PDB entry 2JFG | X-ray diffraction, 1.52 A resolution | chain A

Chain A:
Molecule: Udp-N-acetylmuramoylalanine--D-glutamate ligase
Source organism: Escherichia coli
Notes: EC 6.3.2.9
UniProt: P14900 (MURD_ECOLI); numbering as in UniProt (aligned over 1-437)
Sequence (445 residues; each row starts with the number of its first residue; numbering starts at 0):
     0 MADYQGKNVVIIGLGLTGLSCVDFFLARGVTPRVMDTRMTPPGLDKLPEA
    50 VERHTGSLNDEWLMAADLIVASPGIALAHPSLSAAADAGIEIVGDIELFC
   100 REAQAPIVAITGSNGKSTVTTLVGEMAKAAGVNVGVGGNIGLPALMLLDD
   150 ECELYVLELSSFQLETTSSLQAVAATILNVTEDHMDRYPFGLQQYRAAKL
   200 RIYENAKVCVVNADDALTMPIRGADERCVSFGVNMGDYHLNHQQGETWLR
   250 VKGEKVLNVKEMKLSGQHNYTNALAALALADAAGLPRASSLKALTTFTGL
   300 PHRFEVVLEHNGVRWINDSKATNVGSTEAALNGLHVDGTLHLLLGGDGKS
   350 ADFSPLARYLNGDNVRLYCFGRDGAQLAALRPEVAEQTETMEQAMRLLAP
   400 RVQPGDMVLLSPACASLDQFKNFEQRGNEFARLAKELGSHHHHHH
Unresolved in the structure: 0, 441-444
Modified residues: K198 (lysine nz-carboxylic acid; KCX)
Cystine bridges: C208-C227
Ligand contacts:
  - ADP (adenosine-5'-diphosphate): G111, S112, N113, G114, K115, S116, T117, E157, N178, H267, N268, N271, R302, D317, K319, A320, G324, S325, A328
  - UMA (uridine-5'-diphosphate-N-acetylmuramoyl-L-alanine): I11, G12, G14, L15, T16, D35, T36, R37, L57, S71, P72, G73, I74, G137, N138, I139, G140, P142, S159, F161, Q162, D182, H183, K319, L416, F422

Overview:
Chain A binds compound UMA and ADP.
Chain A is Udp-N-acetylmuramoylalanine--D-glutamate ligase (Escherichia coli); the structure, Crystal
structure of MurD ligase in complex with UMA and ADP, was determined by X-ray diffraction together with 2JFF
and 2JFH from the same study.
